Entry 1IZJ (X-ray diffraction, 2.20 A resolution); this record covers chain A.

== Chain A ==
Name: amylase
Source organism: Thermoactinomyces vulgaris
Notes: EC 3.2.1.1
UniProt: Q60053 (NEPU1_THEVU); residues 1-637 here correspond to UniProt positions 30-666 (UniProt number = residue number + 29)
Chain sequence (637 residues; row label = number of the first residue in the row):
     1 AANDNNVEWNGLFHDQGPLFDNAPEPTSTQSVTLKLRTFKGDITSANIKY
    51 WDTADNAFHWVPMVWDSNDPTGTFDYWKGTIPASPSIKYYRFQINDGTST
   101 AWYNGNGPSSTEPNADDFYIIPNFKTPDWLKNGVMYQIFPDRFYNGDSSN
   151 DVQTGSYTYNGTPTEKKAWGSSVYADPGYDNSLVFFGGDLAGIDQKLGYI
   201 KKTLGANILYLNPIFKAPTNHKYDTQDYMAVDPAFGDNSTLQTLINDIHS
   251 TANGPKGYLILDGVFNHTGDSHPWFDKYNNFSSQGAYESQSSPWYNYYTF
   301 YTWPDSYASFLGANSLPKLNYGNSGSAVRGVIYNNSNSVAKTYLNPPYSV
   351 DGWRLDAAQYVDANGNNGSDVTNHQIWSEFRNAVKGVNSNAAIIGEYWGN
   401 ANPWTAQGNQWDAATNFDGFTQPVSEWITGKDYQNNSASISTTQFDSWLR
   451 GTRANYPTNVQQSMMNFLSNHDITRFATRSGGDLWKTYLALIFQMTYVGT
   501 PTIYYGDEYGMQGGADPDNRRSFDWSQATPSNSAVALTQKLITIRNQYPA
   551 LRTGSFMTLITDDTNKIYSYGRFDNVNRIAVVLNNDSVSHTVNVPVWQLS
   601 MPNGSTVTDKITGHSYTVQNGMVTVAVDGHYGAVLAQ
Sequence notes: engineered mutation Ala313 (Phe342 in Q60053)
Bound ions: Ca2+ site 1: Ala2, Asp4, Asn6, Asp42, Asp96; Ca2+ site 2: Asn145, Asp147, Asn150, Asp151, Gly187, Asp189; Ca2+ site 3: Asp276, Asn279, Phe281, Ser283, Glu288
Curated features (UniProtKB/Swiss-Prot):
  - active site: Asp356 (Nucleophile), Glu396 (Proton donor)
  - binding site (Ca(2+)): Ala2, Asp4, Asn6, Asp42, Asp96, Asn145, Asp147, Asn150, Asp151, Gly187, Asp189, Asp276, Asn280, Phe281, Ser283, Glu288
  - binding site (substrate): His267, Arg354, His471, Asp472, Asp516, Arg520
  - site: Asp472 (Transition state stabilizer)

== Summary ==
Ala2, Asp4, Asn6, Asp42 and Asp96 form the Ca2+ site 1. The Ca2+ site 2 is built by Asn145, Asp147, Asn150,
Asp151, Gly187 and Asp189. Curated annotation (UniProt) lists active-site residues Asp356 and Glu396, 16
Ca2+-binding residues and 6 substrate-binding residues.
Chain A is amylase (Thermoactinomyces vulgaris); the structure, Thermoactinomyces vulgaris R-47 alpha-amylase
1 mutant enzyme f313a, was determined by X-ray diffraction together with 1IZK from the same study.
